PDB entry 4I4G | X-ray diffraction, 2.72 A resolution | chain A

# Chain A
Protein: Cytochrome P450 3A4
Source organism: Homo sapiens
Notes: EC 1.14.13.-, 1.14.13.157, 1.14.13.32, 1.14.13.67, 1.14.13.97; engineered mutation(s): residues 3-22 deleted
UniProtKB: P08684 (CP3A4_HUMAN); aligned to UniProt positions 1-483 over residues 21-503 (the alignment contains insertions or deletions, so no single offset holds)
Amino-acid sequence (487 residues; row label = number of the first residue in the row):
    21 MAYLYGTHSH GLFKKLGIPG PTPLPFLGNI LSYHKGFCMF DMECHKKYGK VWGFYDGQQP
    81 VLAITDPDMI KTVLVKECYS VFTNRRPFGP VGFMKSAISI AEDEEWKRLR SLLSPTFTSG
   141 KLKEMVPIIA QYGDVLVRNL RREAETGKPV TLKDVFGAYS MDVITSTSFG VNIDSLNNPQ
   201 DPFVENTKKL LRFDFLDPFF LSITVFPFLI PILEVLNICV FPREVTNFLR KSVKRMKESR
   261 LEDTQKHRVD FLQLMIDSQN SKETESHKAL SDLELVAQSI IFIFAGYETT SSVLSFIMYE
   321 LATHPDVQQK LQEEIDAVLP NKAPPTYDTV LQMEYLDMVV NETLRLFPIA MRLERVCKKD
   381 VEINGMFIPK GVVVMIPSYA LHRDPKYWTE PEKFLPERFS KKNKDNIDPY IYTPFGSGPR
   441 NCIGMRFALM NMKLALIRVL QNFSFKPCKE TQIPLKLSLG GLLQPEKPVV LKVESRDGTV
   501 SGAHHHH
Disordered / not traced: 21-26, 265-267, 281-288, 497-507
Sequence notes: expression tag (504-507)
Bound ions: heme Fe: Cys442 (together with Z8Z)
Ligand contacts:
  - heme (HEM): Arg105, Ile118, Ser119, Trp126, Arg130, Phe137, Ile301, Phe302, Ala305, Gly306, Thr309, Thr310, Val313, Leu364, Ile369, Ala370, Leu373, Arg375, Pro434, Phe435, Gly436, Ser437, Arg440, Asn441, Cys442, Ile443, Gly444, Phe447, Ala448, Met452
  - Z8Z (N~2~-(methyl{[2-(propan-2-yl)-1,3-thiazol-4-yl]methyl}carbamoyl)-N-[(2R,5R)-5-{[(1,3-oxazol-5-ylmethoxy)carbonyl]amino}-1,6-diphenylhexan-2-yl]-L-valinamide): Tyr53, Phe57, Asp76, Arg105, Arg106, Phe108, Met114, Ser119, Ile120, Leu210, Leu211, Phe213, Thr224, Phe241, Ile301, Phe304, Ala305, Thr309, Ile369, Ala370, Arg372, Glu374, Cys442
From the paper describing this entry:
  - conformationally variable residues (helix shift): Phe304
  - binding site for Z8Z: Phe304
  - mutagenesis - S119A: decreased binding to Z8Z
  - mutagenesis - S119A: decreased binding to ritonavir
  - mutagenesis - S119A: increased stability in response to ritonavir-bound

# In short
Chain A binds heme and compound Z8Z. The paper reports a binding site for Z8Z at Phe304; S119A reduces binding
to Z8Z.
Chain A is Cytochrome P450 3A4 (Homo sapiens); the structure, Crystal structure of CYP3A4 ligated to
oxazole-substituted desoxyritonavir, was determined by X-ray diffraction together with 4I3Q and 4I4H from the
same study.
